6DZO - chains A and B; structure by X-ray diffraction, 1.64 A resolution.

== Chain A ==
Protein: Tryptophan synthase alpha chain
Source organism: Salmonella typhimurium (strain LT2 / SGSC1412 / ATCC 700720)
Notes: EC 4.2.1.20
UniProt: P00929 (TRPA_SALTY); numbering as in UniProt (aligned over 1-268)
Sequence (268 residues; numbered 1 to 268; the number before each row is that of its first residue):
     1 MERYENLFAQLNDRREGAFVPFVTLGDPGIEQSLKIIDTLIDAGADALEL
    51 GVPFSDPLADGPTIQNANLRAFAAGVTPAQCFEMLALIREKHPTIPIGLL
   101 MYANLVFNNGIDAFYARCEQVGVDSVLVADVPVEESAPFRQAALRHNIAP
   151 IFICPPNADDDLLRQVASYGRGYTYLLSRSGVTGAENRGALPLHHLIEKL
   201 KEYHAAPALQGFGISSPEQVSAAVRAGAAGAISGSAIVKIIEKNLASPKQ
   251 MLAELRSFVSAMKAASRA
UniProt features mapped onto this chain:
  - active site (Proton acceptor): Glu49, Asp60

== Chain B ==
Protein: Tryptophan synthase beta chain
Source organism: Salmonella typhimurium (strain LT2 / SGSC1412 / ATCC 700720)
Notes: EC 4.2.1.20
UniProt: P0A2K1 (TRPB_SALTY); numbering as in UniProt (aligned over 2-395)
Sequence (394 residues; row label = number of the first residue in the row):
     2 TTLLNPYFGEFGGMYVPQILMPALNQLEEAFVSAQKDPEFQAQFADLLKN
    52 YAGRPTALTKCQNITAGTRTTLYLKREDLLHGGAHKTNQVLGQALLAKRM
   102 GKSEIIAETGAGAHGVASALASALLGLKCRIYMGAKDVERQSPNVFRMRL
   152 MGAEVIPVHSGSATLKDACNEALRDWSGSYETAHYMLGTAAGPHPYPTIV
   202 REFQRMIGEETKAQILDKEGRLPDAVIACVGGGSNAIGMFADFINDTSVG
   252 LIGVEPGGHGIETGEHGAPLKHGRVGIYFGMKAPMMQTADGQIEESYSIS
   302 AGLDFPSVGPQHAYLNSIGRADYVSITDDEALEAFKTLCRHEGIIPALES
   352 SHALAHALKMMREQPEKEQLLVVNLSGRGDKDIFTVHDILKARG
Differences from the reference sequence: engineered mutation Ala114 (Gln in P0A2K1)
UniProt features mapped onto this chain:
  - modified residue: Lys87 (N6-(pyridoxal phosphate)lysine)

== Chain A / chain B interface ==
Residue-residue contacts - 67 pairs, chain A then chain B:
  Pro53(A) - Gln293(B)  hydrogen bond (backbone-side chain)
  Phe54(A) - Gly292(B)
  Phe54(A) - Gln293(B)
  Phe54(A) - Ile294(B)  hydrophobic
  Ser55(A) - Gln293(B)  hydrogen bond (backbone-side chain)
  Ser55(A) - Ile294(B)  hydrogen bond (side chain-backbone)
  Asp56(A) - Lys167(B)  salt bridge
  Asp56(A) - Asp168(B)
  Asp56(A) - Asn171(B)  hydrogen bond
  Asp56(A) - Tyr279(B)  hydrogen bond
  Asp56(A) - Ile294(B)
  Pro57(A) - Arg175(B)  hydrogen bond (backbone-side chain)
  Leu58(A) - Pro18(B)
  Leu58(A) - Arg175(B)
  Asp60(A) - Arg175(B)  hydrogen bond (backbone-side chain)
  Gln65(A) - Ser161(B)
  Gln65(A) - Arg175(B)
  Phe72(A) - Gln293(B)
  Thr77(A) - Asp291(B)
  Pro78(A) - Asp291(B)
  Ala103(A) - Ile278(B)  hydrophobic
  Asn104(A) - Gly277(B)
  Asn104(A) - Ile278(B)  hydrogen bond (side chain-backbone)
  Asn104(A) - Met286(B)
  Asn104(A) - Gln288(B)  hydrogen bond
  Asn104(A) - Gly292(B)  hydrogen bond (side chain-backbone)
  Asn104(A) - Ile294(B)
  Leu105(A) - Asp291(B)
  Leu105(A) - Gly292(B)
  Phe107(A) - Val276(B)
  Phe107(A) - Gly277(B)
  Phe107(A) - Ile278(B)  hydrophobic
  Phe107(A) - Lys283(B)
  Asn108(A) - Arg275(B)  hydrogen bond
  Asn108(A) - Gln288(B)
  Asn108(A) - Ala290(B)  hydrogen bond (side chain-backbone)
  Asn108(A) - Asp291(B)  hydrogen bond (side chain-backbone)
  Asn108(A) - Gly292(B)
  Ala129(A) - Pro18(B)
  Asp130(A) - Tyr16(B)
  Asp130(A) - Val17(B)  hydrogen bond (backbone-backbone)
  Asp130(A) - Pro18(B)
  Pro132(A) - Met15(B)
  Pro132(A) - Val17(B)
  Pro132(A) - Gln19(B)
  Pro132(A) - Met22(B)  hydrophobic
  Val133(A) - Gln19(B)  hydrogen bond (backbone-side chain)
  Glu134(A) - Gln19(B)  hydrogen bond
  Glu134(A) - Met22(B)
  Glu135(A) - Tyr8(B)  hydrogen bond
  Glu135(A) - Gly14(B)
  Glu135(A) - Met15(B)  hydrogen bond (side chain-backbone)
  Glu135(A) - Tyr16(B)  hydrogen bond
  Ile153(A) - Gln19(B)
  Pro155(A) - Gln19(B)
  Pro155(A) - Ile20(B)  hydrophobic
  Pro156(A) - Ile20(B)
  Asn157(A) - Ile20(B)  hydrogen bond (side chain-backbone)
  Asn157(A) - Pro23(B)
  Asn157(A) - Tyr181(B)  hydrogen bond
  Leu162(A) - Gln19(B)
  Ser180(A) - Ile20(B)
  Ser180(A) - Ser178(B)
  Gly181(A) - Ser178(B)  hydrogen bond (backbone-backbone)
  Gly181(A) - Gly179(B)
  Val182(A) - Arg175(B)
  Val182(A) - Ser178(B)
Interface residues without a listed pair, chain A (36 interface residues in all): Ala59, Leu69, Val131, Phe139, Leu177, Arg179
Interface residues without a listed pair, chain B (36 interface residues in all): Thr2, Gly162, Glu172, Leu174, Thr289

== Overview ==
The chain A/chain B interface involves 36 residues from each chain, with 22 hydrogen bonds and 1 salt bridge.
Polar contacts include Asp56(A)-Lys167(B), Pro53(A)-Gln293(B) and Ser55(A)-Gln293(B). Curated annotation
(UniProt) lists active-site residues Glu49(A) and Asp60(A) on chain A.
Here chain A is Tryptophan synthase alpha chain and chain B is Tryptophan synthase beta chain, both from
Salmonella typhimurium (strain LT2 / SGSC1412 / ATCC 700720). Entry 6DZO (Crystal structure of Salmonella
typhimurium Tryptophan Synthase mutant beta-Q114A with 2-({[4-(trifluoromethoxy)phenyl]sulfonyl}amino)ethyl
dihydrogen phosphate (F9F) at the ...) was determined by X-ray diffraction.
